Entry 6YTF (electron microscopy, 3.00 A resolution); this record covers chains 3 and h of the 10 polymer chains in the assembly.

== Chain 3 ==
Molecule: 16S ribosomal RNA
Source organism: Acinetobacter baumannii (strain ATCC 19606 / DSM 30007 / CIP 70.34 / JCM 6841 / NBRC 109757 / NCIMB 12457 / NCTC 12156 / 81)
Sequence (1544 nucleotides; row label = number of the first residue in the row):
     1 UUUAACUGAA GAGUUUGAUC AUGGCUCAGA UUGAACGCUG GCGGCAGGCU UAACACAUGC
    61 AAGUCGAGCG GGGGAAGGUA GCUUGCUACC GGACCUAGCG GCGGACGGGU GAGUAAUGCU
   121 UAGGAAUCUG CCUAUUAGUG GGGGACAACA UCUCGAAAGG GAUGCUAAUA CCGCAUACGU
   181 CCUACGGGAG AAAGCAGGGG AUCUUCGGAC CUUGCGCUAA UAGAUGAGCC UAAGUCGGAU
   241 UAGCUAGUUG GUGGGGUAAA GGCCUACCAA GGCGACGAUC UGUAGCGGGU CUGAGAGGAU
   301 GAUCCGCCAC ACUGGGACUG AGACACGGCC CAGACUCCUA CGGGAGGCAG CAGUGGGGAA
   361 UAUUGGACAA UGGGGGGAAC CCUGAUCCAG CCAUGCCGCG UGUGUGAAGA AGGCCUUAUG
   421 GUUGUAAAGC ACUUUAAGCG AGGAGGAGGC UACUUUAGUU AAUACCUAGA GAUAGUGGAC
   481 GUUACUCGCA GAAUAAGCAC CGGCUAACUC UGUGCCAGCA GCCGCGGUAA UACAGAGGGU
   541 GCGAGCGUUA AUCGGAUUUA CUGGGCGUAA AGCGUGCGUA GGCGGCUUAU UAAGUCGGAU
   601 GUGAAAUCCC CGAGCUUAAC UUGGGAAUUG CAUUCGAUAC UGGUGAGCUA GAGUAUGGGA
   661 GAGGAUGGUA GAAUUCCAGG UGUAGCGGUG AAAUGCGUAG AGAUCUGGAG GAAUACCGAU
   721 GGCGAAGGCA GCCAUCUGGC CUAAUACUGA CGCUGAGGUA CGAAAGCAUG GGGAGCAAAC
   781 AGGAUUAGAU ACCCUGGUAG UCCAUGCCGU AAACGAUGUC UACUAGCCGU UGGGGCCUUU
   841 GAGGCUUUAG UGGCGCAGCU AACGCGAUAA GUAGACCGCC UGGGGAGUAC GGUCGCAAGA
   901 CUAAAACUCA AAUGAAUUGA CGGGGGCCCG CACAAGCGGU GGAGCAUGUG GUUUAAUUCG
   961 AUGCAACGCG AAGAACCUUA CCUGGCCUUG ACAUACUAGA AACUUUCCAG AGAUGGAUUG
  1021 GUGCCUUCGG GAAUCUAGAU ACAGGUGCUG CAUGGCUGUC GUCAGCUCGU GUCGUGAGAU
  1081 GUUGGGUUAA GUCCCGCAAC GAGCGCAACC CUUUUCCUUA CUUGCCAGCA UUUCGGAUGG
  1141 GAACUUUAAG GAUACUGCCA GUGACAAACU GGAGGAAGGC GGGGACGACG UCAAGUCAUC
  1201 AUGGCCCUUA CGGCCAGGGC UACACACGUG CUACAAUGGU CGGUACAAAG GGUUGCUACA
  1261 CAGCGAUGUG AUGCUAAUCU CAAAAAGCCG AUCGUAGUCC GGAUUGGAGU CUGCAACUCG
  1321 ACUCCAUGAA GUCGGAAUCG CUAGUAAUCG CGGAUCAGAA UGCCGCGGUG AAUACGUUCC
  1381 CGGGCCUUGU ACACACCGCC CGUCACACCA UGGGAGUUUG UUGCACCAGA AGUAGCUAGC
  1441 CUAACUGCAA AGAGGGCGGU UACCACGGUG UGGCCGAUGA CUGGGGUGAA GUCGUAACAA
  1501 GGUAGCCGUA GGGGAACCUG CGGCUGGAUC ACCUCCUUAA CGAA
Not modelled in the structure: 1-923, 1023-1030, 1385-1544
Metal / ion sites: Mg2+ site 1 near A934 (its only coordinating residue here); Mg2+ site 2: A961, U1196; Mg2+ site 3 near C969 (its only coordinating residue here); Mg2+ site 4 near C977 (its only coordinating residue here); Mg2+ site 5 near U989 (its only coordinating residue here); Mg2+ site 6: C1051, A1194; Mg2+ site 7: C1051, A1194, G1195 (together with tigecycline); Mg2+ site 8: G1055, U1196; Mg2+ site 9 near G1091 (its only coordinating residue here); Mg2+ site 10: U1092, G1105; Mg2+ site 11 near A1107 (its only coordinating residue here); Mg2+ site 12 near G1204 (its only coordinating residue here); 5 more Mg2+ sites not listed
Small-molecule neighbours: tigecycline (T1C): U1049, G1050, C1051, A1052, C1192, A1193, A1194, G1195
From the paper describing this entry:
  - binding site for tigecycline: C1051, C1192, A1193

== Chain h ==
Name: 30S ribosomal protein S7
Source organism: Acinetobacter baumannii (strain ATCC 19606 / DSM 30007 / CIP 70.34 / JCM 6841 / NBRC 109757 / NCIMB 12457 / NCTC 12156 / 81)
Reference sequence: D0C9P7 (D0C9P7_ACIB2); residues 1-156 here = UniProt positions 1-156
Chain sequence (156 residues; each row starts with the number of its first residue):
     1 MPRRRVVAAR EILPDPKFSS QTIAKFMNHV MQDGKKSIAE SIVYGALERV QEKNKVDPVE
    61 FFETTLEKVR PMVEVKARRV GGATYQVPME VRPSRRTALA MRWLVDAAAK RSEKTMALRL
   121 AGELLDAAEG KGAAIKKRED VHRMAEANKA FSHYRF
Not modelled in the structure: 1-2, 71-96, 146-156

== Chain 3 / chain h interface ==
Contacting residue pairs (50):
  C929(3) - Arg4(h)  base contact
  C929(3) - Arg5(h)  salt bridge to the phosphate
  G930(3) - Arg4(h)  hydrogen bond to the base
  G930(3) - Arg5(h)  salt bridge to the phosphate
  C931(3) - Arg3(h)  salt bridge to the phosphate
  A932(3) - Arg4(h)  hydrogen bond to the base
  C933(3) - Arg3(h)  base contact
  A934(3) - Arg3(h)  base contact
  G936(3) - Arg102(h)  sugar contact
  C937(3) - Arg102(h)  salt bridge to the phosphate
  A1089(3) - Arg5(h)  salt bridge to the phosphate
  U1237(3) - Val30(h)  hydrogen bond to the base
  U1237(3) - Gln32(h)  hydrogen bond to the sugar
  U1237(3) - Ile38(h)  sugar contact
  U1237(3) - Ile42(h)  sugar contact
  U1237(3) - Met116(h)  hydrogen bond to the phosphate
  U1237(3) - Arg119(h)  salt bridge to the phosphate
  G1238(3) - Lys35(h)  phosphate contact
  A1286(3) - Lys35(h)  hydrogen bond to the sugar
  G1287(3) - Lys35(h)  salt bridge to the phosphate
  G1287(3) - Ser37(h)  phosphate contact
  G1287(3) - Ile38(h)  phosphate contact
  C1288(3) - Ser37(h)  phosphate contact
  C1288(3) - Ile38(h)  phosphate contact
  G1294(3) - Lys114(h)  base contact
  G1294(3) - Thr115(h)  base contact
  U1295(3) - Ser112(h)  hydrogen bond to the sugar
  U1342(3) - Arg3(h)  base contact
  A1343(3) - Arg10(h)  hydrogen bond to the base
  A1347(3) - Asp33(h)  hydrogen bond to the sugar
  A1347(3) - Gly34(h)  base contact
  U1348(3) - Asp33(h)  sugar contact
  U1369(3) - Gly34(h)  hydrogen bond to the sugar
  G1370(3) - Met31(h)  sugar contact
  G1370(3) - Gly34(h)  sugar contact
  G1370(3) - Lys36(h)  sugar contact
  A1371(3) - Asn28(h)  hydrogen bond to the sugar
  A1371(3) - Met31(h)  sugar contact
  A1371(3) - Lys36(h)  salt bridge to the phosphate
  A1372(3) - Ile12(h)  phosphate contact
  A1372(3) - Lys25(h)  salt bridge to the phosphate
  A1372(3) - Asn28(h)  hydrogen bond to the phosphate
  U1373(3) - Arg10(h)  hydrogen bond to the base
  U1373(3) - Lys25(h)  salt bridge to the phosphate
  U1373(3) - Ala98(h)  phosphate contact
  A1374(3) - Arg3(h)  hydrogen bond to the base
  A1374(3) - Val7(h)  base contact
  G1376(3) - Arg3(h)  base contact
  U1377(3) - Arg3(h)  base contact
  U1377(3) - Arg4(h)  hydrogen bond to the base
Also at the interface, not in a pair above, chain 3 (31 interface residues in all): U1088, A1236, C1375
Also at the interface, not in a pair above, chain h (27 interface residues in all): Ala8, His29

== In short ==
Chain 3 and chain h form an interface of 31 and 27 residues respectively, with 15 hydrogen bonds and 10 salt
bridges. Polar pairs include G930(3)-Arg4(h), A932(3)-Arg4(h) and U1237(3)-Val30(h). Ligands of chain 3:
tigecycline. A961(3) and U1196(3) coordinate Mg2+ site 2. From the paper: a binding site for tigecycline at
C1051(3), C1192(3) and A1193(3).
Here chain 3 is 16S ribosomal RNA and chain h is 30S ribosomal protein S7, both from Acinetobacter baumannii
(strain ATCC 19606 / DSM 30007 / CIP 70.34 / JCM 6841 / NBRC 109757 / NCIMB 12457 / NCTC 12156 / 81). Entry
6YTF (Acinetobacter baumannii ribosome-tigecycline complex - 30S subunit head) was determined by electron
microscopy together with 6YPU, 6YS5 and 6YT9 from the same study.
